PDB entry 6QLD | electron microscopy, 4.15 A resolution (low resolution: residue-level contacts below are approximate; hydrogen-bond / salt-bridge calls are withheld) | chains J and d of the 22 polymer chains in the assembly

[Chain J]
Molecule: 124-nt DNA strand
Organism: Escherichia coli
Sequence (124 nucleotides; each row starts with the number of its first residue; numbers below 1 keep their minus sign (DG-125 is residue -125)):
  -125 GTGCCTGGAG ACTAGGGAGT AATCCCCTTG GCGGTTAAAA CGCGGGGGAC AGCGCGTACG
   -65 TGCGTTTAAG CGGTGCTAGA GCTGTCTACG ACCAATTGAG CGGCCTCGGC ACCGGGATTC
    -5 TCGA

[Chain d]
Molecule: Histone H2B.2
Organism: Saccharomyces cerevisiae (strain ATCC 204508 / S288c)
UniProt: P02294 (H2B2_YEAST); residue numbers follow UniProt; this construct covers 37-129
Amino-acid sequence (93 residues; each row starts with the number of its first residue):
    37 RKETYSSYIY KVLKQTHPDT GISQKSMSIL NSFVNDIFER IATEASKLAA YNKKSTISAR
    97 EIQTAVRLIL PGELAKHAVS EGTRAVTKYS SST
Curated features (UniProtKB/Swiss-Prot):
  - modified residue: Lys38 (N6,N6-dimethyllysine), Lys47 (N6-succinyllysine)
  - cross-link: Lys124 (Glycyl lysine isopeptide (Lys-Gly) (interchain with G-Cter in ubiquitin))

[How chain J and chain d interact]
Contacting residue pairs (8; chain J residue first):
  DG-36(J) with Thr92(d)
  DG-26(J) with Arg37(d); Ser43(d); Lys47(d)
  DC-25(J) with Arg37(d); Lys38(d); Thr40(d)
  DG-24(J) with Arg37(d)

[In short]
Chain J and chain d form an interface of 4 and 6 residues respectively.
Here chain J is a 124-nt DNA strand (Escherichia coli) and chain d is Histone H2B.2 (Saccharomyces cerevisiae
(strain ATCC 204508 / S288c)). Entry 6QLD (Structure of inner kinetochore CCAN-Cenp-A complex) was determined
by electron microscopy together with 6QLE and 6QLF from the same study.
